4U7Z - chain A; structure by X-ray diffraction, 2.81 A resolution.

# Chain A
Name: Dual specificity mitogen-activated protein kinase kinase 1
Source organism: Homo sapiens
Notes: EC 2.7.12.2; fragment: kinase domain
Reference sequence: Q02750 (MP2K1_HUMAN); residues 62-393 here = UniProt positions 62-393
Amino-acid sequence (341 residues; numbered 61 to 401; the number before each row is that of its first residue):
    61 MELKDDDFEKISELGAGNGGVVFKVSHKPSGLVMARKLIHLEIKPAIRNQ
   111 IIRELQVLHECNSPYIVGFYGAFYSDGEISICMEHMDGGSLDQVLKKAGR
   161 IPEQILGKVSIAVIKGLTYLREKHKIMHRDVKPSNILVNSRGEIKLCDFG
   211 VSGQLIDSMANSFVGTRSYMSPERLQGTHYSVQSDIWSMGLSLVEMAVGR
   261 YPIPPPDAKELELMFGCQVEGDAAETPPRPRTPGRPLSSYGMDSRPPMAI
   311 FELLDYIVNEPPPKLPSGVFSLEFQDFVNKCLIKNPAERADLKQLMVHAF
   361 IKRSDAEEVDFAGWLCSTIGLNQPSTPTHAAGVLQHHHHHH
Not modelled in the structure: 223, 276-305, 383-401
Construct notes: initiating methionine (61); expression tag (394-401)
Bound ions: Mg2+: Asn195, Asp208 (together with AMP-PNP)
Ligand contacts:
  - 3EW (5-[(4-bromo-2-chlorophenyl)amino]-4-fluoro-N-(2-hydroxyethoxy)-1-methyl-1H-benzimidazole-6-carboxamide): Gly77, Asn78, Gly79, Gly80, Lys97, Ile99, Leu115, Leu118, Val127, Ile141, Met143, Cys207, Asp208, Phe209, Gly210, Val211, Ser212, Leu215, Ile216
  - AMP-PNP (ANP; phosphoaminophosphonic acid-adenylate ester): Leu74, Gly75, Ala76, Gly77, Asn78, Gly80, Val81, Val82, Ala95, Lys97, Val127, Met143, Glu144, His145, Met146, Ser150, Asp152, Gln153, Asp190, Lys192, Ser194, Asn195, Leu197, Asp208
UniProt features mapped onto this chain:
  - region: Glu270 to Pro307 (RAF1-binding)
  - active site: Asp190 (Proton acceptor)
  - binding site (ATP): Leu74 to Val82, Lys97, Met143 to Met146, Ser150 to Gln153, Lys192 to Asn195, Asp208
  - binding site (U0126): Lys97, Asp208 to Val211
  - binding site (K-252a): Glu144 to Met146, Ser194
  - modified residue: Ser218 (Phosphoserine), Ser222 (Phosphoserine), Thr286 (Phosphothreonine), Thr292 (Phosphothreonine), Ser298 (Phosphoserine)

# In short
Ligands of chain A: compound 3EW and AMP-PNP. Asn195 and Asp208 coordinate Mg2+. From UniProt: active-site
residue Asp190, 23 ATP-binding residues, 5 U0126-binding residues and 4 K-252a-binding residues.
Chain A is Dual specificity mitogen-activated protein kinase kinase 1 (Homo sapiens); the structure,
Mitogen-Activated Protein Kinase Kinase (MEK1) bound to G805, was determined by X-ray diffraction, deposited
together with 4U80 and 4U81.
